PDB entry 7K7Z | X-ray diffraction, 2.61 A resolution | chains A and B of the 3 polymer chains in the assembly

Chain A:
Name: Beta-adrenergic receptor kinase 1
From: Homo sapiens
Notes: EC 2.7.11.15
Reference sequence: P25098 (ARBK1_HUMAN); residue numbers follow UniProt; this construct covers 30-668
Amino-acid sequence (640 residues; each row starts with the number of its first residue):
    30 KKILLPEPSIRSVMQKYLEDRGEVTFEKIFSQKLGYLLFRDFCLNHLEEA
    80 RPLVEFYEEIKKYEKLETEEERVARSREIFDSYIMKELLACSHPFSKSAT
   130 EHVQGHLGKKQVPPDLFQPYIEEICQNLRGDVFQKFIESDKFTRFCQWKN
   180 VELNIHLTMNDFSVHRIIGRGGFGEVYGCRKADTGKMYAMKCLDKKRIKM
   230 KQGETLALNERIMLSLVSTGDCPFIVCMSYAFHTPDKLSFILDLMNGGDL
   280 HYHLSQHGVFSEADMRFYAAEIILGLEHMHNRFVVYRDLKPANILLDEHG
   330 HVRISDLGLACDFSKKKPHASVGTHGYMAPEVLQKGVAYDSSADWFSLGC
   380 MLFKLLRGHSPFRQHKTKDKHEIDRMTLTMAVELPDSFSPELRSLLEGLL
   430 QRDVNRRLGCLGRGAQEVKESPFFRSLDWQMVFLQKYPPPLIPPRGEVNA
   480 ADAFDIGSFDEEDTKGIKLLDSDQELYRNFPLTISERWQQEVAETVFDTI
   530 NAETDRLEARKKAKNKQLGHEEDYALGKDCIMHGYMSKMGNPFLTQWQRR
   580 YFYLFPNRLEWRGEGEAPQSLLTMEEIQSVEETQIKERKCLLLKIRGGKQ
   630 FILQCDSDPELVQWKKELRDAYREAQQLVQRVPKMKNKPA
Disordered / not traced: 480-493, 669
Construct notes: expression tag (669)
Ligand contacts: W4G (3-benzyl-7-(1H-pyrazol-4-yl)quinazolin-4(3H)-one): Ile197, Gly198, Arg199, Gly200, Gly201, Phe202, Gly203, Val205, Ala218, Lys220, Leu222, Val255, Leu271, Asp272, Leu273, Met274, Leu324, Ser334, Asp335
Curated features (UniProtKB/Swiss-Prot):
  - active site: Asp317 (Proton acceptor)
  - binding site (ATP): Ile197 to Val205, Lys220
  - natural variant: Arg578 (R578Q: In a colorectal adenocarcinoma sample)

Chain B:
Name: Guanine nucleotide-binding protein G(I)/G(S)/G(T) subunit beta-1
From: Homo sapiens
Reference sequence: P62873 (GBB1_HUMAN); numbering as in UniProt (aligned over 2-340)
Amino-acid sequence (339 residues; numbered 2 to 340; the number before each row is that of its first residue):
     2 SELDQLRQEAEQLKNQIRDARKACADATLSQITNNIDPVGRIQMRTRRTL
    52 RGHLAKIYAMHWGTDSRLLVSASQDGKLIIWDSYTTNKVHAIPLRSSWVM
   102 TCAYAPSGNYVACGGLDNICSIYNLKTREGNVRVSRELAGHTGYLSCCRF
   152 LDDNQIVTSSGDTTCALWDIETGQQTTTFTGHTGDVMSLSLAPDTRLFVS
   202 GACDASAKLWDVREGMCRQTFTGHESDINAICFFPNGNAFATGSDDATCR
   252 LFDLRADQELMTYSHDNIICGITSVSFSKSGRLLLAGYDDFNCNVWDALK
   302 ADRAGVLAGHDNRVSCLGVTDDGMAVATGSWDSFLKIWN
Curated features (UniProtKB/Swiss-Prot):
  - modified residue: Ser2 (N-acetylserine), His266 (Phosphohistidine)
  - natural variant: Leu30 (L30F: In MRD42; uncertain significance), Arg52 (R52G: In MRD42), Gly64 (G64V: In MRD42), Asp76 (D76E: In MRD42; D76G: In MRD42), Gly77 (G77S: In MRD42), Lys78 (K78R: In MRD42), Ile80 (I80N: In MRD42; I80T: In MRD42), His91 (H91R: In MRD42; uncertain significance), Ala92 (A92T: In MRD42), Pro94 (P94S: In MRD42), Leu95 (L95P: In MRD42), Arg96 (R96L: In MRD42), 5 further natural variant entries in UniProt

Chain A / chain B interface:
Residue-residue contacts (44; chain A residue first):
  Tyr553(A) with Lys78(B)
  Gly556(A) with Arg96(B)
  Lys557(A) with Pro94(B); Leu95(B); Arg96(B)
  Asp558(A) with Arg96(B); Ser97(B); Ser98(B), hydrogen bond
  Phe584(A) with Ser98(B)
  Pro585(A) with Ser98(B); Trp99(B)
  Asn586(A) with Gln75(B), hydrogen bond (side chain-backbone); Ser98(B); Trp99(B)
  Arg587(A) with Gln75(B); Asp76(B), hydrogen bond (side chain-backbone); Ser98(B), hydrogen bond
  Glu589(A) with Asp76(B)
  Pro597(A) with Leu55(B)
  Gln598(A) with Leu55(B)
  Leu600(A) with Leu55(B), hydrophobic
  Thr602(A) with Gln75(B)
  Glu604(A) with Lys57(B), salt bridge; Gln75(B), hydrogen bond
  Ala654(A) with Trp99(B), hydrophobic
  Leu657(A) with Trp99(B), hydrophobic; Leu117(B), hydrophobic
  Val658(A) with Trp99(B), hydrophobic
  Val661(A) with Met101(B), hydrophobic; Leu117(B), hydrophobic
  Pro662(A) with Tyr145(B); Met188(B), hydrophobic
  Lys663(A) with Tyr59(B); Met101(B), hydrogen bond (side chain-backbone); Ser147(B); Arg314(B)
  Met664(A) with Tyr59(B); Trp99(B); Met101(B), hydrophobic; Trp332(B)
  Lys665(A) with Arg314(B)
  Asn666(A) with Trp332(B)
  Lys667(A) with Asp246(B), salt bridge; Arg314(B)
Also at the interface, not in a pair above, chain B (28 interface residues in all): Ala56, Gly77, Val100, Thr102, Asp186, Cys204, Asn230, Asp290

Summary:
Chain A and chain B form an interface of 24 and 28 residues respectively; the contacts include 6 hydrogen
bonds and 2 salt bridges. Polar contacts include Glu604(A)-Lys57(B), Lys667(A)-Asp246(B) and
Asp558(A)-Ser98(B). Chain A binds compound W4G.
Here chain A is Beta-adrenergic receptor kinase 1 and chain B is Guanine nucleotide-binding protein
G(I)/G(S)/G(T) subunit beta-1, both from Homo sapiens. Entry 7K7Z (Structure of a hit for G Protein Coupled
Receptor Kinase 2 (GRK2) Inhibitor for the Potential ...) was determined by X-ray diffraction, deposited
together with 7K7L.
